Entry 1Q0K (X-ray diffraction, 2.10 A resolution); this record covers chains A and B of the 6 polymer chains in the assembly.

[Chain A (and B)]
Name: Superoxide dismutase [Ni]
Organism: Streptomyces seoulensis
Notes: EC 1.15.1.1; chain B of this document is another copy of the same molecule, construct and numbering; everything in this record applies to it too
Reference sequence: P80734 (SODN_STRSO); residues 1-117 here correspond to UniProt positions 15-131 (UniProt number = residue number + 14)
Chain sequence (117 residues; numbered 1 to 117; the number before each row is that of its first residue):
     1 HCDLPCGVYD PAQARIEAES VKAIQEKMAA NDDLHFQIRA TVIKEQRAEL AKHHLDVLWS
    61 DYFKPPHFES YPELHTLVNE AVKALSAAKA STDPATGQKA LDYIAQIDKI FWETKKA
Ion coordination: Ni2+: His-1, Cys-2, Cys-6
Small-molecule neighbours:
  - thiosulfate (THJ), molecule 1: His-1, His-53, His-54
  - thiosulfate (THJ), molecule 2: Glu-17, Arg-47, Leu-50
What the authors report for this chain:
  - Ni2+ coordination: His-1, Cys-2, Cys-6
  - conformationally variable residues: His-1
  - mutagenesis - H1A, H1C, H1D, H1K, H1N, H1Q, H1R, H1W, H1Y, Y9A, Y9K, Y9Q, E17A, R39A: abolished catalytic activity
  - mutagenesis - D3A, Y9F, Y9W, R47A: decreased catalytic activity
  - catalytic residues: Tyr-9, Lys-64 (proposed by the authors, not directly observed)

[Chain A / chain B interface]
Contacting residue pairs (12):
  His-35(A) / Met-28(B)
  His-35(A) / Gln-37(B)  hydrogen bond
  His-35(A) / Thr-41(B)
  His-35(A) / Thr-92(B)
  Ile-38(A) / Ile-38(B)  hydrophobic
  Ile-38(A) / Thr-41(B)
  Arg-39(A) / Thr-41(B)
  Arg-39(A) / Glu-45(B)  salt bridge
  Arg-39(A) / Lys-89(B)  hydrogen bond (side chain-backbone)
  Arg-39(A) / Ala-90(B)
  Val-42(A) / Val-42(B)  hydrophobic
  Ile-43(A) / Glu-45(B)
Other interface residues (no listed pair), chain A (6 interface residues in all): Leu-34
Other interface residues (no listed pair), chain B (10 interface residues in all): Leu-34

[In short]
6 residues of chain A and 10 residues of chain B are in contact; the contacts include 2 hydrogen bonds and 1
salt bridge. Among the polar pairs are Arg-39(A)/Glu-45(B), His-35(A)/Gln-37(B) and Arg-39(A)/Lys-89(B). The
paper reports catalytic residues Tyr-9(A) and Lys-64(A); H1A, H1C and H1D of chain A, among others, abolish
catalytic activity; 18 substitutions were tested in all.
Both chains are Superoxide dismutase [Ni] (Streptomyces seoulensis). Entry 1Q0K (Crystal structure of
Ni-containing superoxide dismutase with Ni-ligation corresponding to the thiosulfate-reduced state) was
determined by X-ray diffraction (same publication as 1Q0D, 1Q0F, 1Q0G and 1Q0M).
